3IBA - chain A; structure by X-ray diffraction, 2.40 A resolution.

[Chain A]
Molecule: Farnesyl pyrophosphate synthase
Organism: Trypanosoma cruzi
Notes: EC 2.5.1.10
UniProt: Q95WL3 (Q95WL3_TRYCR); residue numbers follow UniProt; this construct covers 1-362
Sequence (362 residues; numbered 1 to 362; the number before each row is that of its first residue):
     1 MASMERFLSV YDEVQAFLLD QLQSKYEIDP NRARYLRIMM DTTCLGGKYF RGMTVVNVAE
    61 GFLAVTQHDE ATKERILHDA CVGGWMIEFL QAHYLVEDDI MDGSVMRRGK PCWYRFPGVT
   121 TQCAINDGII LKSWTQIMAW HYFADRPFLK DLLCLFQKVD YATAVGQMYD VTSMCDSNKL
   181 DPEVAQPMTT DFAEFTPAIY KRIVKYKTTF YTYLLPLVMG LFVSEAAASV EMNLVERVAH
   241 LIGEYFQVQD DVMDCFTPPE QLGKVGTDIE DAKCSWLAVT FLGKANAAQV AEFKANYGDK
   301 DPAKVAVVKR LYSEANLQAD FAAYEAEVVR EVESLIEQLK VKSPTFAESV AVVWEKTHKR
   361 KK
Bound ions: Mg2+ site 1: Asp98, Asp102 (together with zoledronic acid); Mg2+ site 2: Asp250 (together with zoledronic acid)
Residues lining bound ligands:
  - 3-methylbut-3-enyl trihydrogen diphosphate (IPE): Gly47, Lys48, Arg51, Gln91, Leu95, Arg108, Thr208, Tyr211, Thr212, Phe246, Gln247, Asp250, Lys264, Arg360, Lys362
  - zoledronic acid (ZOL): Asp98, Asp99, Asp102, Arg107, Gln167, Lys207, Thr208, Tyr211, Gln247, Asp250, Lys264, Asp268
What the authors report for this chain:
  - binding site for zoledronic acid: Asp98 to Asp102, Gln167, Lys207, Thr208, Gln247, Asp250 to Asp254
  - binding site for Mg2+: Asp98 to Asp102, Asp250 to Asp254

[In short]
Ligands of chain A: zoledronic acid and 3-methylbut-3-enyl trihydrogen diphosphate. The Mg2+ site 1 is built
by Asp98 and Asp102. The paper reports a binding site for zoledronic acid at Asp98, Gln167 and Lys207 among
others; a binding site for Mg2+ at Asp98 and Asp250.
Chain A is Farnesyl pyrophosphate synthase (Trypanosoma cruzi); the structure, Crystal structure of the
complex of Trypanosoma cruzi farnesyl diphosphate synthase with zoledronate, IPP and Mg2+, was determined by
X-ray diffraction together with 3ICK, 3ICM, 3ICN, 3ICZ and 3ID0 from the same study.
